Entry 8R2D (electron microscopy, 3.90 A resolution); this record covers chains B and D of the 4 polymer chains in the assembly.

== Chain B ==
Protein: Integrator complex subunit 9
Source organism: Homo sapiens
Reference sequence: Q9NV88 (INT9_HUMAN); residue numbers follow UniProt; this construct covers 1-658
Amino-acid sequence (658 residues; numbered 1 to 658; the number before each row is that of its first residue):
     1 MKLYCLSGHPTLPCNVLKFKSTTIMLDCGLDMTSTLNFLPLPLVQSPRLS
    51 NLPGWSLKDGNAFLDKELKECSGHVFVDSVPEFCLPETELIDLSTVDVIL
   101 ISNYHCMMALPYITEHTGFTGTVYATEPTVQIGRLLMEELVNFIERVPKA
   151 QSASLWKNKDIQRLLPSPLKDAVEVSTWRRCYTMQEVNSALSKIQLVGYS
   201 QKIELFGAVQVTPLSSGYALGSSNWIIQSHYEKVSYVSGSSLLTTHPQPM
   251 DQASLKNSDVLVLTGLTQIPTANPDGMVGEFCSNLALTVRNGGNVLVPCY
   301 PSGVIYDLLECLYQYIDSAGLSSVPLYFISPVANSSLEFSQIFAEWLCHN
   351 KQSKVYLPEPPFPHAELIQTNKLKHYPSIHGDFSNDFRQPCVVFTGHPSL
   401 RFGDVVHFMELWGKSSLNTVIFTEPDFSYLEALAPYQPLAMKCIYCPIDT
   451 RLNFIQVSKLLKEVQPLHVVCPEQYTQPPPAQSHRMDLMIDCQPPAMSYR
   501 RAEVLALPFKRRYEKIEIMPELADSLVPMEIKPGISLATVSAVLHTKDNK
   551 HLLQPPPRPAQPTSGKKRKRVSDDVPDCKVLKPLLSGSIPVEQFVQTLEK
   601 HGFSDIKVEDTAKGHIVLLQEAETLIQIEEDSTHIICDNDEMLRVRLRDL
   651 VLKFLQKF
Not modelled in the structure: 344-371, 512-658
Curated features (UniProtKB/Swiss-Prot):
  - motif: Lys566 to Arg570 (Nuclear localization signal)
  - binding site (1D-myo-inositol hexakisphosphate): Lys2, Phe19, Lys510, Arg511
  - cross-link: Lys58 (Glycyl lysine isopeptide (Lys-Gly) (interchain with G-Cter in SUMO2))

== Chain D ==
Protein: Integrator complex subunit 4
Source organism: Homo sapiens
Reference sequence: Q96HW7 (INT4_HUMAN); residues 1-963 here = UniProt positions 1-963
Amino-acid sequence (973 residues; row label = number of the first residue in the row; numbers below 1 keep their minus sign (Gly-9 is residue -9)):
    -9 GPSDPGPKRAMAAHLKKRVYEEFTKVVQPQEEIATKKLRLTKPSKSAALH
    41 IDLCKATSPADALQYLLQFARKPVEAESVEGVVRILLEHYYKENDPSVRL
    91 KIASLLGLLSKTAGFSPDCIMDDAINILQNEKSHQVLAQLLDTLLAIGTK
   141 LPENQAIQMRLVDVACKHLTDTSHGVRNKCLQLLGNLGSLEKSVTKDAEG
   191 LAARDVQKIIGDYFSDQDPRVRTAAIKAMLQLHERGLKLHQTIYNQACKL
   241 LSDDYEQVRSAAVQLIWVVSQLYPESIVPIPSSNEEIRLVDDAFGKICHM
   291 VSDGSWVVRVQAAKLLGSMEQVSSHFLEQTLDKKLMSDLRRKRTAHERAK
   341 ELYSSGEFSSGRKWGDDAPKEEVDTGAVNLIESGACGAFVHGLEDEMYEV
   391 RIAAVEALCMLAQSSPSFAEKCLDFLVDMFNDEIEEVRLQSIHTMRKISN
   441 NITLREDQLDTVLAVLEDSSRDIREALHELLCCTNVSTKEGIHLALVELL
   491 KNLTKYPTDRDSIWKCLKFLGSRHPTLVLPLVPELLSTHPFFDTAEPDMD
   541 DPAYIAVLVLIFNAAKTCPTMPALFSDHTFRHYAYLRDSLSHLVPALRLP
   591 GRKLVSSAVSPSIIPQEDPSQQFLQQSLERVYSLQHLDPQGAQELLEFTI
   641 RDLQRLGELQSELAGVADFSATYLRCQLLLIKALQEKLWNVAAPLYLKQS
   691 DLASAAAKQIMEETYKMEFMYSGVENKQVVIIHHMRLQAKALQLIVTART
   741 TRGLDPLFGMCEKFLQEVDFFQRYFIADLPHLQDSFVDKLLDLMPRLMTS
   791 KPAEVVKILQTMLRQSAFLHLPLPEQIHKASATIIEPAGESDNPLRFTSG
   841 LVVALDVDATLEHVQDPQNTVKVQVLYPDGQAQMIHPKPADFRNPGPGRH
   891 RLITQVYLSHTAWTEACQVEVRLLLAYNSSARIPKCPWMEGGEMSPQVET
   941 SIEGTIPFSKPVKVYIMPKPARR
Not modelled in the structure: -9 to 67, 183-192, 327-373, 528-534, 589-607, 623-631, 674-693, 736-751, 777-807, 816, 920-942, 963
Sequence notes: expression tag (-9 to 0)
Curated features (UniProtKB/Swiss-Prot):
  - modified residue: Lys26 (N6-acetyllysine)
  - cross-link: Lys791 (Glycyl lysine isopeptide (Lys-Gly) (interchain with G-Cter in SUMO1))

== Interface between chain B and chain D ==
Contacting residue pairs (33):
  Lys2(B) with Leu90(D); Gln125(D), hydrogen bond
  Tyr4(B) with Leu90(D)
  Lys18(B) with Gln125(D)
  Ser21(B) with His164(D), hydrogen bond (backbone-side chain); Arg210(D)
  Leu43(B) with Val842(D), hydrophobic
  Val44(B) with Ser899(D)
  Gln45(B) with Gln871(D)
  Pro47(B) with Thr901(D)
  Asp97(B) with Arg210(D), salt bridge
  Thr120(B) with Gln247(D), hydrogen bond (backbone-side chain)
  Glu145(B) with Lys878(D), hydrogen bond (backbone-side chain)
  Arg146(B) with Tyr897(D)
  Val147(B) with Tyr897(D), hydrophobic
  Pro148(B) with His876(D)
  Ser192(B) with Trp296(D)
  Ile379(B) with Leu841(D), hydrophobic; Val842(D), hydrophobic
  His380(B) with Val842(D); Ala844(D); Gln895(D), hydrogen bond; Tyr897(D), hydrogen bond
  Ser384(B) with Thr838(D), hydrogen bond; Leu841(D)
  Asn385(B) with Lys959(D), hydrogen bond; Arg962(D)
  Phe387(B) with Ala961(D); Arg962(D), hydrogen bond (backbone-backbone)
  Arg388(B) with Arg962(D)
  His407(B) with Leu841(D); Val842(D)
  Val504(B) with Lys91(D)
Interface residues without a listed pair, chain B (28 interface residues in all): Gln151, Phe206, Phe408, Leu411, Ala506
Interface residues without a listed pair, chain D (28 interface residues in all): Ser87, Tyr245, Gly840, Ala872, Gln873, Leu898, His900

== Overview ==
The chain B/chain D interface involves 28 residues from each chain; the contacts include 9 hydrogen bonds and
1 salt bridge. Polar contacts include Asp97(B)-Arg210(D), Lys2(B)-Gln125(D) and Ser21(B)-His164(D). Curated
annotation (UniProt) lists 4 residues binding 1D-myo-inositol hexakisphosphate on chain B.
Chain B is Integrator complex subunit 9 and chain D is Integrator complex subunit 4, both from Homo sapiens;
the structure, Integrator cleavage module assembly intermediate, was determined by electron microscopy (same
publication as 8R22 and 8R23).
